6RHZ - chains C and E of the 11 polymer chains in the assembly; structure by electron microscopy, 3.20 A resolution.

Chain C:
Name: Photosystem I iron-sulfur center
Organism: Dunaliella salina
Notes: EC 1.97.1.12
Reference sequence: D0FXW7 (D0FXW7_DUNSA); residue numbers follow UniProt; this construct covers 2-81
Amino-acid sequence (80 residues; each row starts with the number of its first residue):
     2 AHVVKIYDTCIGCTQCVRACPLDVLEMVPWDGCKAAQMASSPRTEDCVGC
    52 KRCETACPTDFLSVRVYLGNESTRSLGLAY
Bound ions: 4Fe-4S cluster Fe site 1: C11, C14, C17, C58, S64; 4Fe-4S cluster Fe site 2: C21, C48, C51, C54
Residues lining bound ligands:
  - 4Fe-4S cluster (SF4), molecule 1: V5, C21, L23, V25, L26, C48, V49, G50, C51, K52, R53, C54, V67
  - 4Fe-4S cluster (SF4), molecule 2: C11, I12, G13, C14, T15, C17, M28, A40, C58, P59, T60, S64, V65

Chain E:
Name: Photosystem I reaction center subunit IV, PsaE
Organism: Dunaliella salina
Amino-acid sequence (64 residues; row label = number of the first residue in the row):
    65 EIGPKRGSLVKVLRPESYWYNQVGKVVSVDQSGIRYPVVVRFENQNYAGV
   115 STNNYALDEIEEVK

Chain C / chain E interface:
Residue-residue contacts (14):
  D9(C) with R99(E), salt bridge; Y100(E)
  W31(C) with R99(E)
  G33(C) with I98(E)
  C34(C) with I98(E)
  K35(C) with D94(E); I98(E)
  P59(C) with V114(E)
  D61(C) with R78(E), salt bridge; S81(E); Y82(E), hydrogen bond (side chain-backbone); W83(E); N117(E); Y119(E), hydrogen bond
Also at the interface, not in a pair above, chain C (11 interface residues in all): T10, I12, T60, F62
Also at the interface, not in a pair above, chain E (15 interface residues in all): E80, N110, T116, N118

Overview:
Chain C and chain E form an interface of 11 and 15 residues respectively; the contacts include 2 hydrogen
bonds and 2 salt bridges. Polar pairs include D9(C)-R99(E), D61(C)-R78(E) and D61(C)-Y82(E). Bound to chain C:
4Fe-4S cluster.
Chain C is Photosystem I iron-sulfur center and chain E is Photosystem I reaction center subunit IV, PsaE,
both from Dunaliella salina; the structure, Structure of a minimal photosystem I from a green alga, was
determined by electron microscopy together with 6QPH from the same study.
